8E8R - chains 3 and 4 of the 6 polymer chains in the assembly; structure by electron microscopy, 2.66 A resolution.

Chain 3:
Molecule: Capsid protein VP3
Organism: Human poliovirus 3 strain Sabin
UniProtKB: A0A2H4WRH7 (A0A2H4WRH7_9ENTO); residues 1-235 here correspond to UniProt positions 341-575 (UniProt number = residue number + 340)
Sequence (235 residues; numbered 1 to 235; the number before each row is that of its first residue):
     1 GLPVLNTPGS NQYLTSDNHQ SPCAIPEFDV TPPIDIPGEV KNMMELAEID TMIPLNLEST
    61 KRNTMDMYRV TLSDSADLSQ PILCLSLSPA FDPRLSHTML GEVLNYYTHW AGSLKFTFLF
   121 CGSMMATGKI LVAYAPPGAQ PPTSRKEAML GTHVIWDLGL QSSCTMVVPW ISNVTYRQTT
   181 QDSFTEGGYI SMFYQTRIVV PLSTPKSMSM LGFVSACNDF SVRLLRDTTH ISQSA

Chain 4:
Molecule: Capsid protein VP4
Organism: Human poliovirus 3 strain Sabin
UniProtKB: A0A2H4Z5W5 (A0A2H4Z5W5_9ENTO); residue numbers follow UniProt; this construct covers 2-69
Sequence (68 residues; numbered 2 to 69; the number before each row is that of its first residue):
     2 GAQVSSQKVG AHENSNRAYG GSTINYTTIN YYKDSASNAA SKQDYSQDPS KFTEPLKDVL
    62 IKTAPALN
Unresolved in the structure: 16-23, 69

Interface between chain 3 and chain 4:
Residue-residue contacts (34):
  Asn18(3) with Ala40(4); Ala41(4), hydrogen bond (side chain-backbone)
  Gln20(3) with Ile30(4), hydrogen bond (side chain-backbone); Asn31(4); Tyr32(4), hydrogen bond (side chain-backbone); Tyr33(4); Ser38(4); Ala40(4)
  Ser21(3) with Ser38(4), hydrogen bond (backbone-side chain)
  Pro22(3) with Tyr33(4), hydrophobic; Ser38(4)
  Cys23(3) with Asp35(4), hydrogen bond; Ser38(4)
  Glu27(3) with Lys34(4), salt bridge
  Gly38(3) with Phe53(4)
  Glu39(3) with Gln48(4), hydrogen bond (backbone-side chain); Lys52(4); Phe53(4)
  Val40(3) with Gln48(4); Phe53(4), hydrophobic
  Lys41(3) with Asp45(4); Tyr46(4); Ser47(4); Gln48(4)
  Asn42(3) with Ser47(4)
  Glu45(3) with Ser47(4); Gln48(4), hydrogen bond (side chain-backbone); Phe53(4)
  Glu48(3) with Pro50(4); Thr54(4), hydrogen bond (backbone-side chain)
  Ile49(3) with Phe53(4), hydrophobic
  Leu160(3) with Leu68(4)
  Gln161(3) with Pro66(4); Ala67(4), hydrogen bond (side chain-backbone)
Also at the interface, not in a pair above, chain 4 (23 interface residues in all): Ala37, Asn39, Lys43

Overview:
The interface between chain 3 and chain 4 involves 16 residues on one side and 23 on the other, with 9
hydrogen bonds and 1 salt bridge. Polar pairs include Glu27(3)-Lys34(4), Asn18(3)-Ala41(4) and
Gln20(3)-Ile30(4).
Chain 3 is Capsid protein VP3 and chain 4 is Capsid protein VP4, both from Human poliovirus 3 strain Sabin;
the structure, 9H2 Fab-Sabin poliovirus 3 complex, was determined by electron microscopy together with 8E8L,
8E8S, 8E8X, 8E8Y and 8E8Z from the same study.
